PDB entry 3AZM | X-ray diffraction, 2.89 A resolution | chains B and I of the 10 polymer chains in the assembly

[Chain B]
Molecule: Histone H4
Organism: Homo sapiens
UniProt: P62805 (H4_HUMAN); residues 0-102 here correspond to UniProt positions 1-103 (UniProt number = residue number + 1)
Amino-acid sequence (106 residues; numbered -3 to 102; the number before each row is that of its first residue; numbers below 1 keep their minus sign (Gly-3 is residue -3)):
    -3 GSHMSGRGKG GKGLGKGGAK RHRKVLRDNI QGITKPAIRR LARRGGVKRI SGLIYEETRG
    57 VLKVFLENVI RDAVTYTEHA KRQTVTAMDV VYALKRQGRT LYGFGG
Unresolved in the structure: -3 to 24, 102
Sequence notes: expression tag (-3 to -1); engineered mutation Gln79 (Lys80 in P62805)
Swiss-Prot annotation at these positions:
  - DNA-binding region: Lys16 to Lys20
  - modified residue: Ser1 (N-acetylserine), Arg3 (Asymmetric dimethylarginine), Lys5 (N6-(2-hydroxyisobutyryl)lysine), Lys8 (N6-(2-hydroxyisobutyryl)lysine), Lys12 (N6-(2-hydroxyisobutyryl)lysine), Lys16 (N6-(2-hydroxyisobutyryl)lysine), Lys20 (N6,N6,N6-trimethyllysine), Lys31 (N6-(2-hydroxyisobutyryl)lysine), Lys44 (N6-(2-hydroxyisobutyryl)lysine), Ser47 (Phosphoserine), Tyr51 (Phosphotyrosine), Lys59 (N6-(2-hydroxyisobutyryl)lysine), Lys77 (N6-(2-hydroxyisobutyryl)lysine), Thr80 (Phosphothreonine), Tyr88 (Phosphotyrosine), Lys91 (N6-(2-hydroxyisobutyryl)lysine)
  - cross-link (Glycyl lysine isopeptide (Lys-Gly)): Lys12 (interchain with G-Cter in SUMO2), Lys20 (interchain with G-Cter in SUMO2), Lys31 (interchain with G-Cter in SUMO2), Lys59 (interchain with G-Cter in SUMO2), Lys91 (interchain with G-Cter in SUMO2)

[Chain I]
Molecule: 146-nt DNA strand
Sequence (146 nucleotides; each row starts with the number of its first residue):
     1 ATCAATATCC ACCTGCAGAT TCTACCAAAA GTGTATTTGG AAACTGCTCC ATCAAAAGGC
    61 ATGTTCAGCT GAATTCAGCT GAACATGCCT TTTGATGGAG CAGTTTCCAA ATACACTTTT
   121 GGTAGAATCT GCAGGTGGAT ATTGAT
Unresolved in the structure: 146
Bound ions: Mn2+ site 1 near DG100 (its only coordinating residue here); Mn2+ site 2 near DG121 (its only coordinating residue here); Mn2+ site 3 near DA133 (its only coordinating residue here)

[How chain B and chain I interact]
Contacting residue pairs - 6 pairs, chain B then chain I:
  Thr30(B) with DC60(I), phosphate contact; DA61(I), phosphate contact
  Pro32(B) with DC60(I), phosphate contact; DA61(I), phosphate contact
  Arg45(B) with DC69(I), sugar contact
  Lys77(B) with DG40(I), phosphate contact
Interface residues without a listed pair, chain B (6 interface residues in all): Lys31, Arg36

[In short]
6 residues of chain B face 4 of chain I across their interface. UniProt lists a DNA-binding region on chain B.
Here chain B is Histone H4 (Homo sapiens) and chain I is a 146-nt DNA strand. Entry 3AZM (Crystal Structure of
Human Nucleosome Core Particle Containing H4K79Q mutation) was determined by X-ray diffraction, deposited
together with 3AYW, 3AZE, 3AZF, 3AZG, 3AZH, 3AZJ and 3 further entries.
